Entry 8REB (electron microscopy, 3.40 A resolution); this record covers chains N and D of the 9 polymer chains in the assembly.

Chain N:
Molecule: 43-nt DNA strand
Organism: Escherichia coli K-12
Sequence (43 nucleotides; row label = number of the first residue in the row; note: 9 numbers in that range are skipped by the numbering (no residue carries them; nothing is unmodelled there); numbers below 1 keep their minus sign (DG-29 is residue -29)):
   -29 GCTGGCACGA CTTTTGCACT CG
     2 TATATCATGC TGTTGCACAT T

Chain D:
Molecule: DNA-directed RNA polymerase subunit beta'
Organism: Escherichia coli K-12
Reference sequence: P0A8T7 (RPOC_ECOLI); residue numbers follow UniProt; this construct covers 4-1376
Amino-acid sequence (1373 residues; numbered 4 to 1376; the number before each row is that of its first residue):
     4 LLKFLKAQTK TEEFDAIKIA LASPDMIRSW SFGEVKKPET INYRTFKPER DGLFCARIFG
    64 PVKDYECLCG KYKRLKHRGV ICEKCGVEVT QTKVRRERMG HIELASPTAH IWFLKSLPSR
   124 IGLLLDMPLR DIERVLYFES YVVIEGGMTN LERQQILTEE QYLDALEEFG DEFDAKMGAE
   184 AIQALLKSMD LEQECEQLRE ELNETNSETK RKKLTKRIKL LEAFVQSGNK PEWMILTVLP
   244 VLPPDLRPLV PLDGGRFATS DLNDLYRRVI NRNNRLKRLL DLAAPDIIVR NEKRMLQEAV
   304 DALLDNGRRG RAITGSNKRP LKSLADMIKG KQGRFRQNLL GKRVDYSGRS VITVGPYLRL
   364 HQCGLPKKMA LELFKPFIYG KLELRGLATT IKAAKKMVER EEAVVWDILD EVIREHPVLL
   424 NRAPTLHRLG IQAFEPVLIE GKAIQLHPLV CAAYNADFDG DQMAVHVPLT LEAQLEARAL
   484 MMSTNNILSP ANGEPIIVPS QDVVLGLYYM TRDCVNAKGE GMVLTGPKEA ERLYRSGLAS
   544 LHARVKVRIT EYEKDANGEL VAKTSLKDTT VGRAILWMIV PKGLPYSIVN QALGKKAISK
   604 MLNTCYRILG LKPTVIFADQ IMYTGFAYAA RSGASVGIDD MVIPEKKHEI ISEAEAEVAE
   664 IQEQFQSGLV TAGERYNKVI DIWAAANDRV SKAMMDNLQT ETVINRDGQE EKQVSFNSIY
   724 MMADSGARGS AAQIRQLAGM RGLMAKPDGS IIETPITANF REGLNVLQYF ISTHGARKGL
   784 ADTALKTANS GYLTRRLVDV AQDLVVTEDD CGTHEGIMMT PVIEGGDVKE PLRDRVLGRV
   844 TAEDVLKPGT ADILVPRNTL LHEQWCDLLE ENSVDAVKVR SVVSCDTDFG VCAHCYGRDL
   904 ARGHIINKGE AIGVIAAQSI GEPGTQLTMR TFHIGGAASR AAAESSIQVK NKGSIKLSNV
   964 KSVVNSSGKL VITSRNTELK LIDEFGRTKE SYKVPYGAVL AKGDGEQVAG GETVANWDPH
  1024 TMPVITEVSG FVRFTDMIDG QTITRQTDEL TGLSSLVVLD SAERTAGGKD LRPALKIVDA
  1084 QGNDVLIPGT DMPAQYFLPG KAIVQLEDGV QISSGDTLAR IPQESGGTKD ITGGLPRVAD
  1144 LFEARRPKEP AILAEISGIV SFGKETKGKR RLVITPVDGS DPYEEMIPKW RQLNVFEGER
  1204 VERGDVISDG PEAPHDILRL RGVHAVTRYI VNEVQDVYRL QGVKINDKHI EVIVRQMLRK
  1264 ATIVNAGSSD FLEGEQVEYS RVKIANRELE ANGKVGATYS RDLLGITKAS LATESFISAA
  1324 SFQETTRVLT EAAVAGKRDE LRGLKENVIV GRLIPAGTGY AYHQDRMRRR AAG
Disordered / not traced: 933-944, 1050-1056, 1068-1074, 1089-1096, 1127-1135
Ion coordination: Zn2+ site 1: Cys70, Leu71, Cys88; Mg2+: Asp460, Asp462, Asp464 (shared with 1 residue of chain R); Zn2+ site 2: Cys814, Cys898
Curated features (UniProtKB/Swiss-Prot):
  - binding site (Zn(2+)): Cys70, Cys72, Cys85, Cys88, Cys814, Cys888, Cys895, Cys898
  - binding site (Mg(2+)): Asp460, Asp462, Asp464
  - modified residue: Lys983 (N6-acetyllysine)
  - mutagenesis: Gln504 (Q504P: Resistant to antibiotics salinamide A and B), Asn690 (N690D: Resistant to antibiotics salinamide A and B), Met697 (M697V: Resistant to antibiotics salinamide A and B), Ala735 (A735T: Resistant to antibiotics salinamide A and B), Arg738 (R738C/H/P/S: Resistant to antibiotics salinamide A and B), Ala748 (A748E: Resistant to antibiotics salinamide A and B), Pro758 (P758S/T: Resistant to antibiotics salinamide A and B), Phe763 (F763C: Resistant to antibiotics salinamide A and B), Ser775 (S775A: Resistant to antibiotics salinamide A and B), Ala779 (A779T/V: Resistant to antibiotics salinamide A and B), Arg780 (R780C: Resistant to antibiotics salinamide A and B), Gly782 (G782A/C: Resistant to antibiotics salinamide A and B), 1 further mutagenesis entry in UniProt

Chain N / chain D interface:
Residue-residue contacts - 11 pairs, chain N then chain D:
  DC-11(N) with Arg281(D), sugar contact
  DT-10(N) with Arg281(D), salt bridge to the phosphate; Leu285(D), phosphate contact
  DG-8(N) with Arg278(D), base contact
  DT9(N) with Arg1148(D), salt bridge to the phosphate
  DG10(N) with Arg1148(D), salt bridge to the phosphate
  DG13(N) with Arg133(D), hydrogen bond to the phosphate
  DT14(N) with Arg133(D), salt bridge to the phosphate
  DA18(N) with Lys1172(D), phosphate contact
  DC19(N) with Lys1170(D), phosphate contact; Lys1172(D), phosphate contact
Also at the interface, not in a pair above, chain N (10 interface residues in all): DT12
Also at the interface, not in a pair above, chain D (9 interface residues in all): Leu120, Asp1143

In short:
10 residues of chain N face 9 of chain D across their interface, with 1 hydrogen bond and 4 salt bridges.
Polar contacts include DG13(N)-Arg133(D), DT-10(N)-Arg281(D) and DT9(N)-Arg1148(D). UniProt lists 8
Zn2+-binding residues, 3 Mg2+-binding residues and 13 mutagenesis sites on chain D.
Here chain N is a 43-nt DNA strand and chain D is DNA-directed RNA polymerase subunit beta', both from
Escherichia coli K-12. Entry 8REB (Cryo-EM structure of bacterial RNA polymerase-sigma54 initial transcribing
complex - 6nt complex) was determined by electron microscopy (same publication as 8RE4, 8REA, 8REC, 8RED and
8REE).
